Entry 2BK4 (X-ray diffraction, 1.90 A resolution); this record covers chains A and B.

== Chain A (and B) ==
Molecule: Amine oxidase [flavin-containing] B
From: Homo sapiens
Notes: EC 1.4.3.4; chain B of this document is another copy of the same molecule, construct and numbering; everything in this record applies to it too
Reference sequence: P27338 (AOFB_HUMAN); residues 2-520 here correspond to UniProt positions 1-519 (UniProt number = residue number - 1)
Chain sequence (520 residues; numbered 1 to 520; the number before each row is that of its first residue):
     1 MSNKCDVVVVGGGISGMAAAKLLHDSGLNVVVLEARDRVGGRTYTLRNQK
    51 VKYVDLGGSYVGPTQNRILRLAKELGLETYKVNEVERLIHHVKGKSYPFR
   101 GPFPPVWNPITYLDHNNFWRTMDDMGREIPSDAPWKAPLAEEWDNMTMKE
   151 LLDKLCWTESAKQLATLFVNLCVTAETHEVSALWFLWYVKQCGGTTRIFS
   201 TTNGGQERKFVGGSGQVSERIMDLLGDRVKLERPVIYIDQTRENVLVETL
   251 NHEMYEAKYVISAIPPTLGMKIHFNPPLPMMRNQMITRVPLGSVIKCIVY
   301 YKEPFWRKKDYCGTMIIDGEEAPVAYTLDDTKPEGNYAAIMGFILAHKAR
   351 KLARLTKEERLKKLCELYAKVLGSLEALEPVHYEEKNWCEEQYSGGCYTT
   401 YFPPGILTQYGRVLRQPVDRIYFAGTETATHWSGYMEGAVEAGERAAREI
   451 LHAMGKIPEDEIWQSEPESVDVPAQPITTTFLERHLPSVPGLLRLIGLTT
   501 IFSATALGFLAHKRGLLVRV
Disordered / not traced: 1-2, 502-520 (chain B: 1-2, 497-520)
Differences from the reference sequence: engineered mutation Phe-199 (Ile in P27338)
Covalent attachments: flavin-adenine dinucleotide (FAD) linked to Cys-397
Ligand contacts: FAD / rasagiline, bound form: Val-10, Gly-11, Gly-12, Gly-13, Ile-14, Ser-15, Gly-16, Leu-33, Glu-34, Ala-35, Arg-36, Gly-40, Gly-41, Arg-42, Thr-43, Leu-56, Gly-57, Gly-58, Ser-59, Tyr-60, Leu-171, Cys-172, Ile-198, Phe-199, Gln-206, Arg-233, Pro-234, Val-235, Ala-263, Ile-264, Pro-265, Leu-268, Ile-272, Val-294, Lys-296, Tyr-326, Phe-343, Trp-388, Tyr-393, Tyr-398, Gly-425, Thr-426, Gly-434, Tyr-435, Met-436, Ala-439
What the authors report for this chain:
  - conformationally variable residues (side-chain flip): Phe-199
  - mutagenesis - I199F: decreased catalytic activity

== How chain A and chain B interact ==
Residue-residue contacts - 83 pairs, chain A then chain B:
  Asn-145(A) with His-178(B), hydrogen bond
  Glu-150(A) with Glu-150(B)
  His-178(A) with Asn-145(B), hydrogen bond; Pro-404(B); Gly-405(B)
  Glu-179(A) with Pro-404(B)
  Val-235(A) with His-273(B)
  Ile-236(A) with Ile-236(B), hydrophobic; His-273(B)
  Tyr-237(A) with Leu-250(B), hydrophobic
  Glu-248(A) with His-252(B), salt bridge
  Leu-250(A) with Tyr-237(B), hydrophobic
  His-252(A) with Glu-248(B), salt bridge; His-252(B)
  Thr-267(A) with Met-270(B)
  Leu-268(A) with Met-270(B), hydrophobic
  Met-270(A) with Thr-267(B); Leu-268(B), hydrophobic; Met-270(B), hydrophobic; Lys-271(B), hydrogen bond (backbone-side chain)
  Lys-271(A) with Met-270(B), hydrogen bond (side chain-backbone); Ile-272(B), hydrogen bond (side chain-backbone); His-273(B), hydrogen bond (backbone-side chain)
  Ile-272(A) with Lys-271(B), hydrogen bond (backbone-side chain); Gln-392(B)
  His-273(A) with Val-235(B); Ile-236(B); Lys-271(B), hydrogen bond (side chain-backbone); Gln-392(B); Tyr-393(B), hydrogen bond
  Phe-274(A) with Gln-392(B), hydrogen bond (backbone-side chain)
  Met-280(A) with Ala-353(B), hydrophobic; Asn-387(B); Cys-389(B), hydrophobic
  Asn-283(A) with Cys-389(B), hydrogen bond (side chain-backbone); Glu-390(B); Glu-391(B), hydrogen bond (side chain-backbone); Gln-392(B)
  Gln-284(A) with Leu-291(B); Gly-292(B), hydrogen bond (side chain-backbone); Ser-293(B), hydrogen bond; Cys-389(B), hydrogen bond; Gly-395(B), hydrogen bond (side chain-backbone); Gly-396(B)
  Thr-287(A) with Thr-287(B); Pro-290(B)
  Arg-288(A) with Pro-290(B); Leu-291(B), hydrogen bond (side chain-backbone); Ser-293(B); Tyr-401(B)
  Pro-290(A) with Thr-287(B); Arg-288(B)
  Leu-291(A) with Gln-284(B); Arg-288(B), hydrogen bond (backbone-side chain)
  Gly-292(A) with Gln-284(B), hydrogen bond (backbone-side chain)
  Ser-293(A) with Gln-284(B), hydrogen bond; Arg-288(B), hydrogen bond; Tyr-410(B)
  His-347(A) with Gln-409(B)
  Arg-350(A) with Gln-409(B), hydrogen bond; Tyr-410(B), hydrogen bond
  Ala-353(A) with Met-280(B), hydrophobic
  Asn-387(A) with Met-280(B)
  Cys-389(A) with Met-280(B), hydrophobic; Asn-283(B), hydrogen bond (backbone-side chain); Gln-284(B), hydrogen bond
  Glu-390(A) with Asn-283(B)
  Glu-391(A) with Asn-283(B), hydrogen bond (backbone-side chain)
  Gln-392(A) with Ile-272(B); His-273(B); Phe-274(B), hydrogen bond (side chain-backbone); Asn-283(B)
  Tyr-393(A) with His-273(B), hydrogen bond
  Gly-395(A) with Gln-284(B), hydrogen bond (backbone-side chain)
  Gly-396(A) with Gln-284(B)
  Tyr-401(A) with Arg-288(B)
  Pro-404(A) with His-178(B); Glu-179(B)
  Gly-405(A) with His-178(B)
  Gln-409(A) with His-347(B); Arg-350(B), hydrogen bond
  Tyr-410(A) with Ser-293(B); Arg-350(B), hydrogen bond
Also at the interface, not in a pair above, chain A (50 interface residues in all): Thr-147, Lys-149, Pro-234, Pro-277, Met-281, Val-289, Pro-403, Ile-406
Also at the interface, not in a pair above, chain B (50 interface residues in all): Thr-147, Lys-149, Pro-234, Pro-277, Met-281, Val-289, Pro-403, Ile-406

== Overview ==
Chain A and chain B each contribute 50 residues to their interface, with 31 hydrogen bonds and 2 salt bridges.
Among the polar pairs are Glu-248(A)/His-252(B), Asn-145(A)/His-178(B) and Met-270(A)/Lys-271(B). Bound to
chain A: FAD / rasagiline, bound form. The paper reports that I199F of chain A reduces catalytic activity;
conformational variability at Phe-199(A).
Chain A and chain B are both Amine oxidase [flavin-containing] B (Homo sapiens); the structure, Human
Monoamine Oxidase B: I199F mutant in complex with rasagiline, was determined by X-ray diffraction (same
publication as 2BK3 and 2BK5).
